Entry 3Q8A (X-ray diffraction, 3.13 A resolution); this record covers chain A.

# Chain A
Name: Protective antigen
Organism: Bacillus anthracis
Reference sequence: P13423 (PAG_BACAN); residues 1-735 here correspond to UniProt positions 30-764 (UniProt number = residue number + 29)
Amino-acid sequence (735 residues; row label = number of the first residue in the row):
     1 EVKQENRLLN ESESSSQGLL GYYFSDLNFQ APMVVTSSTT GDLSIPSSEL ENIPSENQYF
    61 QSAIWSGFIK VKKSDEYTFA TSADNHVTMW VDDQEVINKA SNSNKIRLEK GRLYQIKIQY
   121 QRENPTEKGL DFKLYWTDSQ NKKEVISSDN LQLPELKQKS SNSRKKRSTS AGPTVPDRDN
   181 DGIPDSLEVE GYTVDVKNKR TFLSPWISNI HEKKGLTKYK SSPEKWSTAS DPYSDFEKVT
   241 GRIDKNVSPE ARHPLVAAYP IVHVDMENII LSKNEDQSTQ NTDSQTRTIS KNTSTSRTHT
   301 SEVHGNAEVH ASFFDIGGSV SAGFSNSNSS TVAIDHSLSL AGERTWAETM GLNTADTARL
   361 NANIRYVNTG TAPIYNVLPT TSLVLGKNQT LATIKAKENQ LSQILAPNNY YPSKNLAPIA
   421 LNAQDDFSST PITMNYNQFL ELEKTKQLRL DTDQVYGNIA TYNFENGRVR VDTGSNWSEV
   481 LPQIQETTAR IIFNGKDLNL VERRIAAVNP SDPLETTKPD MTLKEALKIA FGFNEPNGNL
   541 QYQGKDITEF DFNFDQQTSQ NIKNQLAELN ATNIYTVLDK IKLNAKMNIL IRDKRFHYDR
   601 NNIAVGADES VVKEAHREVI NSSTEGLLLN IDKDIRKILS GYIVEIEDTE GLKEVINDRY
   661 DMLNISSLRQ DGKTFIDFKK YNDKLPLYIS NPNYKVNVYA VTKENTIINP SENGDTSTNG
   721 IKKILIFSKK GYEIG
Not modelled in the structure: 1-14, 51-54, 72-73, 99-103, 168-175, 276-282, 302-321, 340, 735
UniProt features mapped onto this chain:
  - region: F202 to I210 (Alpha-clamp)
  - binding site (Ca(2+)): D177, D179, D181, I183, E188, S222, K225, D235
  - site: R167, S168 (Cleavage), R178 (Alpha-clamp), L187 (Alpha-clamp), F236 (Alpha-clamp), F314, D315 (Cleavage), F427 (Phi-clamp), F464 (Alpha-clamp), D683 (Essential for binding to cell receptor)
Ion coordination: Ca2+ site 1: D177, D179, D181, I183, E188; Ca2+ site 2: D179, D181, E188, S222, K225, D235
What the authors report for this chain:
  - contacts within the chain: E224-R344
  - conformationally variable residues (order/disorder transition): L340
  - mutagenesis - E712C: unchanged stability

# In short
D177, D179, D181, I183 and E188 coordinate Ca2+ site 1. The Ca2+ site 2 is built by D179, D181, E188, S222,
K225 and D235. Curated annotation (UniProt) lists 8 Ca2+-binding residues. The paper reports that E712C leaves
stability unchanged; conformational variability at L340.
Chain A is Protective antigen (Bacillus anthracis); the structure, Crystal structure of WT Protective Antigen
(pH 5.5), was determined by X-ray diffraction together with 3Q8B, 3Q8C, 3Q8E and 3Q8F from the same study.
